Entry 8Z83 (electron microscopy, 2.60 A resolution); this record covers chains 5 and 6 of the 36 polymer chains in the assembly.

[Chain 5]
Molecule: Antenna complex, alpha/beta subunit
Source organism: Halorhodospira halophila
UniProt: A1WXF8 (A1WXF8_HALHL); residue numbers follow UniProt; this construct covers 1-67
Amino-acid sequence (67 residues; row label = number of the first residue in the row):
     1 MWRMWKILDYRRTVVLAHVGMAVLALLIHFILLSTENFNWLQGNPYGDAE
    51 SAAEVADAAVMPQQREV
Disordered / not traced: 47-67
Construct notes: conflict Asn37 (Ser in A1WXF8), Gln42 (Glu in A1WXF8), Asp48 (Asn in A1WXF8), Asp57 (Glu in A1WXF8)
Ligand contacts:
  - bacteriochlorophyll a (BCL), molecule 1: Trp5, Tyr10, Thr13, Val14, Leu16, Ala17, His18, Gly20, Met21, Val23, Leu24, Leu27
  - bacteriochlorophyll a (BCL), molecule 2: Val14, Val15, His18, Met21, Ala22, Ala25, His29, Leu32, Trp40
  - bacteriochlorophyll a (BCL), molecule 3: Met21, Leu24, Ala25, Leu27, Ile28, His29, Ile31, Leu32, Phe38
  - spirilloxanthin (CRT), molecule 1: Met1, Arg3, Met4, Lys6, Ile7
  - spirilloxanthin (CRT), molecule 2: Ala25, Leu26, His29, Phe30, Leu33, Trp40

[Chain 6]
Molecule: Antenna complex, alpha/beta subunit
Source organism: Halorhodospira halophila
UniProt: A1WXF9 (A1WXF9_HALHL); residues 3-76 here correspond to UniProt positions 1-74 (UniProt number = residue number - 2)
Amino-acid sequence (74 residues; each row starts with the number of its first residue):
     3 MADEMRNVSDEEAKEFHAMFSQAFTVYIGVAVVAHILAWAWRPWIPGDEG
    53 FGAALIEGANAVTAAVQSIAPIAA
Disordered / not traced: 3-8, 54-76
Construct notes: conflict Ile30 (Val28 in A1WXF9)
Ligand contacts:
  - bacteriochlorophyll a (BCL), molecule 1: Met21, Phe22, Ala25, Phe26, Tyr29
  - bacteriochlorophyll a (BCL), molecule 2: Gln24, Ala25, Val28, Tyr29, Val32
  - bacteriochlorophyll a (BCL), molecule 3: Phe26, Tyr29, Ile30, Ala33, His37, Ala40, Trp46
  - bacteriochlorophyll a (BCL), molecule 4: Tyr29, Val32, Ala33, Ala36, His37, Ala40, Trp43

[Interface between chain 5 and chain 6]
Contacting residue pairs (29; chain 5 residue first):
  Met1(5) with His19(6)
  Trp2(5) with Asp12(6); Ala15(6); Lys16(6); His19(6)
  Trp5(5) with Val10(6); Ala15(6); Phe18(6); His19(6), hydrogen bond; Phe22(6), hydrophobic
  Lys6(5) with Val10(6), hydrogen bond (side chain-backbone); Ser11(6); Asp12(6), salt bridge; Ala15(6)
  Tyr10(5) with Phe18(6), hydrogen bond (side chain-backbone); Met21(6); Phe22(6), hydrogen bond (side chain-backbone)
  Met21(5) with Tyr29(6)
  Asn37(5) with Arg44(6), hydrogen bond (backbone-side chain); Phe53(6)
  Phe38(5) with Arg44(6); Pro45(6); Trp46(6), hydrophobic; Phe53(6), hydrophobic
  Asn44(5) with Arg44(6), hydrogen bond (backbone-side chain)
  Pro45(5) with Arg44(6)
  Tyr46(5) with Arg44(6); Pro45(6), hydrogen bond (side chain-backbone); Phe53(6)
Interface residues without a listed pair, chain 5 (12 interface residues in all): Trp40
Interface residues without a listed pair, chain 6 (15 interface residues in all): Trp43

[In short]
Chain 5 and chain 6 form an interface of 12 and 15 residues respectively, with 7 hydrogen bonds and 1 salt
bridge. Polar contacts include Lys6(5)-Asp12(6), Trp5(5)-His19(6) and Lys6(5)-Val10(6). 3 bacteriochlorophyll
a molecules are bound between chain 5 and chain 6. Chain 5 binds spirilloxanthin.
Chain 5 is Antenna complex, alpha/beta subunit and chain 6 is Antenna complex, alpha/beta subunit, both from
Halorhodospira halophila; the structure, Photosynthetic LH1-RC complex from the purple bacterium
Halorhodospira halophila, was determined by electron microscopy (same publication as 8Z82).
